Entry 3OJD (X-ray diffraction, 2.00 A resolution); this record covers chains A and B.

# Chain A
Name: Fab V2D2
From: Mus musculus
Notes: antibody fragment or engineered binder
Chain sequence (214 residues; numbered 1 to 214 plus 1 insertion-coded residue; 1 number in that range is skipped by the numbering (no residue carries it; nothing is unmodelled there); the number before each row is that of its first residue):
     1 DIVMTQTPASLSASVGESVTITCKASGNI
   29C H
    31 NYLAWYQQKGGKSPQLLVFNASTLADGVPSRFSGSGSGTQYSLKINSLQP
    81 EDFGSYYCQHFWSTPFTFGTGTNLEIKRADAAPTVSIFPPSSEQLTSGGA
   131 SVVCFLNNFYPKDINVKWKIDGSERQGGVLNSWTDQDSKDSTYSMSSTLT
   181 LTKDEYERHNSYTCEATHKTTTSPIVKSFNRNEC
Disulfides: Cys23-Cys88, Cys134-Cys194

# Chain B
Name: Fab V2D2
From: Mus musculus
Notes: antibody fragment or engineered binder
Chain sequence (224 residues; numbered 1 to 213 plus 11 insertion-coded residues; the number before each row is that of its first residue; a row labelled like 82A-82C holds insertion residues (82A, then the next letters in order)):
     1 DIKLVESGPELKKPGETVKISCKASGYIFTNYGMNWVKQAPGKGLKWMGW
    51 IN
   52A T
    53 YTGEPTYSDDFKGRFVFSLETSVRTAYLQI
82A-82C NNL
    83 KNEDLATYFCARERD
97A-97F YGSRYR
    98 GYA
  100A L
   101 DFWGQGTTVTVSSATTTPPSVYPLAPGSGAGTNSMVTLGCLVKGYFPEPV
   151 TVTWNSGSLSSGVHTFPAVLQSDLYTLSSSVTVPSSTWPSETVTCNVAHP
   201 ASSTKVDKKIVPR
Disulfides: Cys22-Cys92, Cys140-Cys195

# Chain A / chain B interface
Residue-residue contacts (87):
  Asp1(A) with Asp61(B)
  Tyr32(A) with Arg97F(B), hydrogen bond
  Ala34(A) with Ala100(B), hydrophobic
  Tyr36(A) with Ala100(B); Leu100A(B), hydrogen bond (side chain-backbone); Trp103(B), hydrophobic
  Gln38(A) with Gln39(B), hydrogen bond
  Lys42(A) with Phe91(B)
  Ser43(A) with Phe91(B); Trp103(B); Gly104(B), hydrogen bond (side chain-backbone); Gln105(B)
  Pro44(A) with Leu45(B), hydrophobic; Trp103(B)
  Leu46(A) with Ala100(B), hydrophobic; Leu100A(B)
  Phe49(A) with Arg96(B); Ala100(B), hydrophobic
  Tyr87(A) with Gln39(B), hydrogen bond; Lys43(B); Gly44(B); Leu45(B)
  Gln89(A) with Trp47(B)
  Phe91(A) with Arg97F(B); Gly98(B), hydrogen bond (backbone-backbone); Tyr99(B); Ala100(B), hydrophobic
  Trp92(A) with Tyr97E(B); Arg97F(B)
  Ser93(A) with Tyr97E(B)
  Thr94(A) with Trp47(B); Thr58(B)
  Pro95(A) with Trp47(B), hydrophobic
  Phe96(A) with Asn35(B); Trp47(B); Gly98(B)
  Phe98(A) with Val37(B), hydrophobic; Leu45(B); Trp47(B)
  Ser116(A) with Thr137(B)
  Phe118(A) with Leu124(B); Ala125(B); Pro126(B); Thr137(B)
  Pro119(A) with Arg213(B), hydrogen bond (backbone-side chain)
  Pro120(A) with Arg213(B), hydrogen bond (backbone-side chain)
  Ser121(A) with Tyr122(B); Pro123(B); Arg213(B)
  Glu123(A) with Tyr122(B); Pro123(B); Lys208(B), salt bridge
  Gln124(A) with Tyr122(B); Lys143(B)
  Ser127(A) with Tyr122(B)
  Ser131(A) with Leu141(B); Lys143(B)
  Val133(A) with Leu124(B), hydrophobic
  Phe135(A) with Leu124(B), hydrophobic; Leu138(B); Phe166(B), hydrophobic; Ser178(B); Ser179(B); Ser180(B)
  Asn137(A) with His164(B); Phe166(B); Ser180(B), hydrogen bond
  Asn138(A) with His164(B), hydrogen bond
  Leu160(A) with Gln171(B)
  Asn161(A) with Val169(B)
  Ser162(A) with Phe166(B); Pro167(B), hydrogen bond (side chain-backbone); Val169(B)
  Trp163(A) with Pro167(B)
  Thr164(A) with Thr165(B); Phe166(B)
  Ser174(A) with His164(B); Phe166(B)
  Met175(A) with Phe166(B)
  Ser176(A) with Phe166(B); Ser178(B), hydrogen bond
  Thr180(A) with Lys143(B)
  Glu213(A) with Gly127(B); Ser128(B); Arg213(B), salt bridge
  Cys214(A) with Gly127(B); Ser128(B), hydrogen bond (backbone-backbone)
Also at the interface, not in a pair above, chain A (44 interface residues in all): Thr178
Also at the interface, not in a pair above, chain B (51 interface residues in all): Lys46, Trp50, Ser60, Glu95, Asp101, Gly129, Ala130, Gly139, Thr176

# Overview
The interface between chain A and chain B involves 44 residues on one side and 51 on the other, with 13
hydrogen bonds and 2 salt bridges. Polar pairs include Glu123(A)-Lys208(B), Glu213(A)-Arg213(B) and
Tyr32(A)-Arg97F(B).
Chain A is Fab V2D2 and chain B is Fab V2D2, both from Mus musculus; the structure, Anti-Indolicidin
monoclonal antibody V2D2 (Fab fragment), was determined by X-ray diffraction.
